PDB entry 7H25 | X-ray diffraction, 1.56 A resolution | chains A and B

# Chain A
Molecule: Serine protease subunit NS2B
From: Zika virus
Reference sequence: Q32ZE1 (POLG_ZIKV); residues 46-89 here correspond to UniProt positions 1414-1457 (UniProt number = residue number + 1368)
Chain sequence (46 residues; each row starts with the number of its first residue):
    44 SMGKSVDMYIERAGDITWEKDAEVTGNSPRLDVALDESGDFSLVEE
Unresolved in the structure: 44-49, 89
Sequence notes: expression tag (44-45)

# Chain B
Molecule: Serine protease NS3
From: Zika virus
Notes: EC 3.4.21.91, 3.6.1.15, 3.6.4.13
Reference sequence: Q32ZE1 (POLG_ZIKV); residues 11-177 here correspond to UniProt positions 1509-1675 (UniProt number = residue number + 1498)
Chain sequence (168 residues; numbered 10 to 177; the number before each row is that of its first residue):
    10 MKEVKKGETTDGVYRVMTRRLLGSTQVGVGVMQEGVFHTMWHVTKGAALR
    60 SGEGRLDPYWGDVKQDLVSYCGPWKLDAAWDGLSEVQLLAVPPGERAKNI
   110 QTLPGIFKTKDGDIGAVALDYPAGTSGSPILDKCGRVIGLYGNGVVIKNG
   160 SYVSAITQGKREEETPVE
Unresolved in the structure: 10-15, 172-177
Sequence notes: initiating methionine (10); conflict Lys107 (Arg1605 in Q32ZE1)
UniProt features mapped onto this chain:
  - active site (Charge relay system): His51, Asp75, Ser135
Residues lining bound ligands: 1H-indazole-3-carbonitrile (K4R): Tyr130, Pro131, Ala132, Ser135, Tyr150, Gly151, Val155, Tyr161

# Interface between chain A and chain B
Pairs across the interface (95):
  Asp50(A) - Met26(B)
  Asp50(A) - Thr27(B)  hydrogen bond (backbone-side chain)
  Asp50(A) - Arg28(B)
  Asp50(A) - Arg59(B)  salt bridge
  Met51(A) - Met26(B)
  Met51(A) - Val52(B)
  Met51(A) - Thr53(B)
  Met51(A) - Leu58(B)  hydrophobic
  Met51(A) - Arg59(B)  hydrogen bond (backbone-backbone)
  Tyr52(A) - Arg24(B)
  Tyr52(A) - Val25(B)
  Tyr52(A) - Met26(B)  hydrogen bond (backbone-backbone)
  Tyr52(A) - Arg28(B)  hydrogen bond
  Tyr52(A) - Ser33(B)  hydrogen bond
  Tyr52(A) - Arg59(B)
  Ile53(A) - Tyr23(B)  hydrophobic
  Ile53(A) - Arg24(B)
  Ile53(A) - Met41(B)  hydrophobic
  Ile53(A) - Phe46(B)  hydrophobic
  Ile53(A) - Arg59(B)  hydrogen bond (backbone-backbone)
  Ile53(A) - Ser60(B)
  Ile53(A) - Leu65(B)  hydrophobic
  Glu54(A) - Tyr23(B)
  Glu54(A) - Arg24(B)  hydrogen bond (backbone-backbone)
  Arg55(A) - Glu17(B)
  Arg55(A) - Asp20(B)  hydrogen bond (side chain-backbone)
  Arg55(A) - Gly21(B)
  Arg55(A) - Val22(B)
  Arg55(A) - Tyr23(B)
  Ala56(A) - Val22(B)  hydrogen bond (backbone-backbone)
  Ala56(A) - Val100(B)  hydrophobic
  Ala56(A) - Ala106(B)
  Gly57(A) - Gly21(B)
  Gly57(A) - Val22(B)  hydrogen bond (backbone-backbone)
  Asp58(A) - Leu98(B)
  Ile59(A) - Gly21(B)
  Ile59(A) - Val22(B)
  Ile59(A) - Val40(B)  hydrophobic
  Ile59(A) - Leu98(B)  hydrophobic
  Ile59(A) - Leu140(B)  hydrophobic
  Ile59(A) - Gly144(B)
  Ile59(A) - Val146(B)  hydrophobic
  Thr60(A) - Asn108(B)  hydrogen bond (backbone-side chain)
  Thr60(A) - Leu140(B)
  Trp61(A) - Glu94(B)
  Trp61(A) - Val95(B)
  Trp61(A) - Gln96(B)
  Trp61(A) - Gln110(B)
  Trp61(A) - Leu140(B)
  Trp61(A) - Asp141(B)
  Trp61(A) - Lys142(B)
  Glu62(A) - Gln96(B)  hydrogen bond (backbone-side chain)
  Glu62(A) - Asn108(B)
  Ala65(A) - Gln96(B)
  Ala65(A) - Asn108(B)
  Glu66(A) - Ile109(B)
  Glu66(A) - Gln110(B)  hydrogen bond (backbone-backbone)
  Val67(A) - Glu94(B)
  Val67(A) - Gln110(B)
  Thr68(A) - Ile109(B)
  Thr68(A) - Gln110(B)  hydrogen bond (backbone-backbone)
  Thr68(A) - Thr111(B)  hydrogen bond (backbone-side chain)
  Thr68(A) - Leu128(B)
  Gly69(A) - Thr111(B)  hydrogen bond (backbone-side chain)
  Gly69(A) - Ala127(B)
  Asn70(A) - Leu112(B)
  Asn70(A) - Ala127(B)
  Ser71(A) - Leu112(B)  hydrogen bond (side chain-backbone)
  Ser71(A) - Pro113(B)
  Ser71(A) - Gly114(B)
  Pro72(A) - Gly114(B)
  Pro72(A) - Ile115(B)  hydrogen bond (backbone-backbone)
  Pro72(A) - Ala127(B)
  Arg73(A) - Ile115(B)
  Arg73(A) - Lys117(B)
  Leu74(A) - Ile115(B)  hydrogen bond (backbone-backbone)
  Leu74(A) - Phe116(B)
  Leu74(A) - Lys117(B)  hydrogen bond (backbone-backbone)
  Leu74(A) - Ile156(B)  hydrophobic
  Asp75(A) - Lys117(B)
  Val76(A) - Phe116(B)  hydrophobic
  Val76(A) - Lys117(B)  hydrogen bond (backbone-backbone)
  Val76(A) - Thr118(B)
  Asp79(A) - Lys73(B)
  Glu80(A) - Lys73(B)
  Ser81(A) - Val72(B)
  Gly82(A) - Val72(B)
  Gly82(A) - Lys73(B)
  Gly82(A) - Asn152(B)  hydrogen bond (backbone-side chain)
  Phe84(A) - Phe116(B)  hydrophobic
  Phe84(A) - Asn152(B)
  Phe84(A) - Gly153(B)
  Phe84(A) - Val154(B)
  Phe84(A) - Ala164(B)  hydrophobic
  Leu86(A) - Val154(B)  hydrophobic
Also at the interface, not in a pair above, chain A (34 interface residues in all): Leu78, Ser85, Glu88
Also at the interface, not in a pair above, chain B (60 interface residues in all): Thr19, Arg29, Val36, Ala57, Ile123, Pro138, Val155, Lys157, Val162

# Summary
34 residues of chain A face 60 of chain B across their interface, with 22 hydrogen bonds and 1 salt bridge.
Among the polar pairs are Asp50(A)-Arg59(B), Asp50(A)-Thr27(B) and Tyr52(A)-Arg28(B). Ligands of chain B:
1H-indazole-3-carbonitrile. From UniProt: 3 active-site residues on chain B.
Chain A is Serine protease subunit NS2B and chain B is Serine protease NS3, both from Zika virus; the
structure, PanDDA analysis group deposition -- Crystal Structure of ZIKV NS2B-NS3 protease in complex with
Z1198158918, was determined by X-ray diffraction.
